7OFT - chain A; structure by X-ray diffraction, 1.95 A resolution.

# Chain A
Name: Papain-like protease nsp3
Organism: Severe acute respiratory syndrome coronavirus 2
Notes: EC 3.4.19.12, 3.4.22.-
Reference sequence: P0DTC1 (R1A_SARS2); residues 1-315 here correspond to UniProt positions 1564-1878 (UniProt number = residue number + 1563)
Chain sequence (315 residues; row label = number of the first residue in the row):
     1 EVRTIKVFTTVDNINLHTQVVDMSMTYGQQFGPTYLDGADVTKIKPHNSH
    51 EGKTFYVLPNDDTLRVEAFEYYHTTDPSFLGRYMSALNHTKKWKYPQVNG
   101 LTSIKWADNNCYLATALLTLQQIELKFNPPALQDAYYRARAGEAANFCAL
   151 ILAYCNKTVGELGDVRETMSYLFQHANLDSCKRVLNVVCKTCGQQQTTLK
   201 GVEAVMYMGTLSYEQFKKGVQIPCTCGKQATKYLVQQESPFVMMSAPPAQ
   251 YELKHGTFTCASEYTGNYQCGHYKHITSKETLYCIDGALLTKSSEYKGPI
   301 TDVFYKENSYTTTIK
Bound ions: K+ site 1 near Ala176 (its only coordinating residue here); K+ site 2: Asp179, Lys200, Glu203; Zn2+: Cys189, Cys192, Cys224, Cys226
Small-molecule neighbours: P-hydroxybenzaldehyde (HBA): Thr10, Val11, Tyr56, Val57, Leu58, Pro59, Ala68, Tyr72, Thr74, Phe79, Leu80
What the authors report for this chain:
  - binding site for P-hydroxybenzaldehyde: Val11
  - conformationally variable residues (side-chain flip): Leu80

# Overview
Ligands of chain A: P-hydroxybenzaldehyde. The K+ site 2 is built by Asp179, Lys200 and Glu203. The Zn2+ site
is built by Cys189, Cys192, Cys224 and Cys226. The paper reports a binding site for P-hydroxybenzaldehyde at
Val11; conformational variability at Leu80.
Chain A is Papain-like protease nsp3 (Severe acute respiratory syndrome coronavirus 2); the structure,
Structure of SARS-CoV-2 Papain-like protease PLpro in complex with p-hydroxybenzaldehyde, was determined by
X-ray diffraction together with 7OFS, 7OFU and 7NFV from the same study.
